3H9S - chains C and D of the 5 polymer chains in the assembly; structure by X-ray diffraction, 2.70 A resolution.

# Chain C
Name: Tel1p peptide
Sequence (9 residues; each row starts with the number of its first residue):
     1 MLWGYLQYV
What the authors report for this chain:
  - conformationally variable residues (side-chain flip): Y5, L6, Q7

# Chain D
Name: A6 TCR alpha chain
Source organism: Homo sapiens
Sequence (200 residues; row label = number of the first residue in the row; note: 6 numbers in that range are skipped by the numbering (no residue carries them; nothing is unmodelled there)):
     1 KEVEQNSGPL SVPEGAIASL NCTYSDRGSQ SFFWYRQYSG KSPELIMSIY SNGDKEDG
    61 RFTAQLNKAS QYVSLLIRDS QPSDSATYLC AVT
    98 TDSWGKLQFG AGTQVVVTPD IQNPDPAVYQ LRDSKSSDKS VCLFTDFDSQ TNVSQSKDSD
   158 VYITDKTVLD MRSMDFKSNS AVAWSNKSDF ACANAFNNSI IPEDTFFPS
Cystine bridges: C22-C90, C139-C189

# How chain C and chain D interact
Contacting residue pairs (7):
  M1(C) with G28(D); Q30(D)
  L2(C) with Q30(D), hydrogen bond (backbone-side chain)
  W3(C) with Q30(D)
  G4(C) with Q30(D), hydrogen bond (backbone-side chain); D99(D); S100(D), hydrogen bond (backbone-backbone)
Interface residues without a listed pair, chain C (5 interface residues in all): Y5
Interface residues without a listed pair, chain D (5 interface residues in all): T98

# Summary
Chain C and chain D each contribute 5 residues to their interface; the contacts include 3 hydrogen bonds.
Among the polar pairs are L2(C)-Q30(D), G4(C)-Q30(D) and G4(C)-S100(D). The paper reports conformational
variability at Y5(C), L6(C) and Q7(C).
Chain C is Tel1p peptide and chain D is A6 TCR alpha chain (Homo sapiens); the structure, The complex between
TCR A6 and human Class I MHC HLA-A2 with the bound Tel1p peptide, was determined by X-ray diffraction together
with 3H7B, 3H9H and 3IXA from the same study.
